PDB entry 5H6G | X-ray diffraction, 2.34 A resolution | chain A

# Chain A
Name: Putative secreted lipase
Source organism: Streptomyces sp. W007
UniProt: H0B8D4 (H0B8D4_9ACTN); residues 1-265 here correspond to UniProt positions 32-296 (UniProt number = residue number + 31)
Amino-acid sequence (271 residues; numbered 1 to 271; the number before each row is that of its first residue):
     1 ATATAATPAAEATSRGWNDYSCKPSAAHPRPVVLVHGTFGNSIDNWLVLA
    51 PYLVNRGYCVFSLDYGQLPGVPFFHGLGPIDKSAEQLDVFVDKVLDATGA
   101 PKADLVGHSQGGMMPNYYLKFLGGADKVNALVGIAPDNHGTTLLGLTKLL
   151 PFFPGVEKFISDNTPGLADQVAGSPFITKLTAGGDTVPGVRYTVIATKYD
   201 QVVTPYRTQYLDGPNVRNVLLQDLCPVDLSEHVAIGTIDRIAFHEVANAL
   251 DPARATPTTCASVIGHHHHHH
Not modelled in the structure: 1-12, 266-271
Cystine bridges: C22-C59, C225-C260
Sequence notes: expression tag (266-271)

# Overview
Chain A is Putative secreted lipase (Streptomyces sp. W007); the structure, Crystal structure of a
thermostable lipase from Marine Streptomyces, was determined by X-ray diffraction (same publication as 5H6B).
